4DR6 - chains A and L of the 25 polymer chains in the assembly; structure by X-ray diffraction, 3.30 A resolution.

[Chain A]
Molecule: 16S rRNA
Organism: Thermus thermophilus
Sequence (1522 nucleotides; each row starts with the number of its first residue; note: 42 numbers in that range are skipped by the numbering (no residue carries them; nothing is unmodelled there); a row labelled like 190A-190L holds insertion residues (190A, then the next letters in order); numbering starts at 0):
     0 UUUGUUGGAG AGUUUGAUCC UGGCUCAGGG UGAACGCUGG CGGCGUGCCU AAGACAUGCA
    60 AGUCGUGCGG G
    73 CCGCGGGGUU UU
    88 ACUCCG
    95 UGGUC
   101 AGCGGCGGAC GGGUGAGUAA CGCGUGGGU
  129A G
   130 ACCUACCCGG AAGAGGGGGA CAACCCGGGG AAACUCGGGC UAAUCCCCCA UGUGGACCCG
   190 C
190A-190L CCCUUGGGGUGU
   191 GUCCAAAGGG CUUU
   216 GCCCGCUUCC GGAUGGGCCC GCGUCCCAUC AGCUAGUUGG UGGGGUAAUG GCCCACCAAG
   276 GCGACGACGG GUAGCCGGUC UGAGAGGAUG GCCGGCCACA GGGGCACUGA GACACGGGCC
   336 CCACUCCUAC GGGAGGCAGC AGUUAGGAAU CUUCCGCAAU GGGCGCAAGC CUGACGGAGC
   396 GACGCCGCUU GGAGGAAGAA GCCCUUCGGG GUGUAAACUC CUGAA
   442 CCCGGGACGA AACCCCCGAC GA
   474 GGGGACUGAC GGUACCGGG
   494 GUAAUAGCGC CGGCCAACUC CGUGCCAGCA GCCGCGGUAA UACGGAGGGC GCGAGCGUUA
   554 CCCGGAUUCA CUGGGCGUAA AGGGCGUGUA GGCGGCCUGG GGCGUCCCAU GUGAAAGACC
   614 ACGGCUCAAC CGUGGGGGAG CGUGGGAUAC GCUCAGGCUA GACGGUGGGA GAGGGUGGUG
   674 GAAUUCCCGG AGUAGCGGUG AAAUGCGCAG AUACCGGGAG GAACGCCGAU GGCGAAGGCA
   734 GCCACCUGGU CCACCCGUGA CGCUGAGGCG CGAAAGCGUG GGGAGCAAAC CGGAUUAGAU
   794 ACCCGGGUAG UCCACGCCCU AAACGAUGCG CGCUAGGUCU CUGGGUCU
   848 CCUGGGGGCC GAAGCUAACG CGUUAAGCGC GCCGCCUGGG GAGUACGGCC GCAAGGCUGA
   908 AACUCAAAGG AAUUGACGGG GGCCCGCACA AGCGGUGGAG CAUGUGGUUU AAUUCGAAGX
   968 AACGCGAAGA ACCUUACCAG GCCUUGACAU GCUAGG
 1003A G
  1004 AACCCGGGUG AAAGCCUGGG GUGCCCC
1030A-1030D GCGA
  1031 GGGGAGCCCU AGCACAGGUG CUGCAUGGCC GUCGUCAGCU CGUGCCGUGA GGUGUUGGGU
  1091 UAAGUCCCGC AACGAGCGCA ACCCCCGCCG UUAGUUGCCA GCGGUUCGGC CGGGCACUCU
  1151 AACGGGACUG CCCGCGAAA
  1171 GCGGGAGGAA GGAGGGGACG ACGUCUGGUC AGCAUGGCCC UUACGGCCUG GGCGACACAC
  1231 GUGCUACAAU GCCCACUACA AAGCGAUGCC ACCCGGCAAC GGGGAGCUAA UCGCAAAAAG
  1291 GUGGGCCCAG UUCGGAUUGG GGUCUGCAAC CCGACCCCAU GAAGCCGGAA UCGCUAGUAA
  1351 UCGCGGAUCA G
 1361A C
  1362 CAUGCCGCGG UGAAUACGUU CCCGGGCCUU GUACACACXG CCXGUXACGC CAUGGGAGCG
  1422 GGCUCUACCC GAAGUCGCCG GG
  1446 AGCCUACGGG
  1459 CAGGCGCCGA GGGUAGGGCC CGUGACUGGG GCGAAGUCGU AACAAGGUAG CUGUACCGGA
  1519 AGGUGCGGCU GGAUCCACUC CUUUCU
Not modelled in the structure: 0-4, 1542-1544
Differences from the reference sequence: conflict C1534 (A2157 in M26923.1), A1535 (C2158 in M26923.1)
Modified positions: PSU (pseudouridine-5'-monophosphate) at position 516, 7MG (7N-methyl-8-hydroguanosine-5'-monophosphate) at position 527, M2G (N2-dimethylguanosine-5'-monophosphate) at position 966, 5MC (5-methylcytidine-5'-monophosphate) at position 967, 2MG (2N-methylguanosine-5'-monophosphate) at position 1207, 5MC (5-methylcytidine-5'-monophosphate) at position 1400, 4OC (4n,o2'-methylcytidine-5'-monophosphate) at position 1402, 5MC (5-methylcytidine-5'-monophosphate) at position 1404, 5MC (5-methylcytidine-5'-monophosphate) at position 1407, UR3 (3-methyluridine-5'-monophoshate) at position 1498, MA6 (6N-dimethyladenosine-5'-monophoshate) at position 1518, MA6 (6N-dimethyladenosine-5'-monophoshate) at position 1519, PSU (pseudouridine-5'-monophosphate) at position 1540, PSU (pseudouridine-5'-monophosphate) at position 1541
Ion coordination: Mg2+ site 1 near U5 (its only coordinating residue here); Mg2+ site 2 near G21 (its only coordinating residue here); Mg2+ site 3: C48, G115; Mg2+ site 4 near A53 (its only coordinating residue here); Mg2+ site 5: C58, U387; Mg2+ site 6 near A59 (its only coordinating residue here); Mg2+ site 7 near G61 (its only coordinating residue here); Mg2+ site 8 near U65 (its only coordinating residue here); Mg2+ site 9 near G107 (its only coordinating residue here); Mg2+ site 10 near A109 (its only coordinating residue here); Mg2+ site 11 near G111 (its only coordinating residue here); Mg2+ site 12 near G113 (its only coordinating residue here); 112 more Mg2+ sites not listed
Small-molecule neighbours: streptomycin (SRY): U12, U13, U14, C526, 7MG_527, C912, A913, A914, A915, C1490, G1491
Reported in the primary citation:
  - binding site for streptomycin: U14, C526, 7MG_527, A914, C1490, G1491
  - conformationally variable residues (loop rearrangement, side-chain flip): G530, A1408, C1409, A1492, A1493, G1516 to G1520

[Chain L]
Name: 30S ribosomal protein S12
Organism: Thermus thermophilus
UniProtKB: F6DEQ7 (F6DEQ7_THETG); residues 1-135 here = UniProt positions 1-135
Sequence (135 residues; row label = number of the first residue in the row):
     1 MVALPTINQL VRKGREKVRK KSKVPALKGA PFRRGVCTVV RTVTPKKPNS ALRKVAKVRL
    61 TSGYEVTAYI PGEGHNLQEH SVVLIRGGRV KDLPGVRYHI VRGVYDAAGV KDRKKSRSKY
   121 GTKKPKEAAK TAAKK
Not modelled in the structure: 1-4, 130-135
Modified positions: Asp92 ((3s)-3-(methylsulfanyl)-l-aspartic acid; 0TD)
Ion coordination: Mg2+ site 1: Pro48 (shared with C518(A) of chain A; 1 residue of chain V); Mg2+ site 2: Pro48, Asn49 (shared with G529(A) of chain A)
Small-molecule neighbours: streptomycin (SRY): Lys46, Pro48, Lys91, Asp92

[Interface between chain A and chain L]
Contacting residue pairs (135):
  U24(A) - Lys23(L)  salt bridge to the phosphate
  A33(A) - Phe32(L)  base contact
  C34(A) - Phe32(L)  sugar contact
  C34(A) - Val101(L)  sugar contact
  C34(A) - Val104(L)  phosphate contact
  G35(A) - Val104(L)  sugar contact
  G35(A) - Ser118(L)  hydrogen bond to the sugar
  G35(A) - Gly121(L)  sugar contact
  C36(A) - Arg117(L)  hydrogen bond to the sugar
  C36(A) - Ser118(L)  sugar contact
  C36(A) - Thr122(L)  sugar contact
  C36(A) - Lys123(L)  salt bridge to the phosphate
  C36(A) - Lys124(L)  phosphate contact
  U37(A) - Lys123(L)  phosphate contact
  U37(A) - Lys124(L)  hydrogen bond to the phosphate
  U49(A) - Lys28(L)  base contact
  G302(A) - Lys17(L)  salt bridge to the phosphate
  A303(A) - Lys17(L)  salt bridge to the phosphate
  G362(A) - Lys28(L)  hydrogen bond to the sugar
  G362(A) - Arg34(L)  salt bridge to the phosphate
  G362(A) - Thr61(L)  phosphate contact
  A363(A) - Lys28(L)  base contact
  A363(A) - Ala30(L)  base contact
  A363(A) - Pro31(L)  base contact
  A363(A) - Phe32(L)  base contact
  A363(A) - Arg33(L)  salt bridge to the phosphate
  A363(A) - Arg34(L)  salt bridge to the phosphate
  A363(A) - Thr61(L)  hydrogen bond to the phosphate
  A363(A) - Leu84(L)  sugar contact
  A363(A) - Tyr105(L)  sugar contact
  A364(A) - Lys28(L)  base contact
  G500(A) - Lys124(L)  salt bridge to the phosphate
  C501(A) - Arg117(L)  salt bridge to the phosphate
  C501(A) - Ser118(L)  hydrogen bond to the phosphate
  C501(A) - Lys124(L)  salt bridge to the phosphate
  G502(A) - Lys115(L)  phosphate contact
  G502(A) - Ser116(L)  phosphate contact
  G502(A) - Arg117(L)  hydrogen bond to the phosphate
  G502(A) - Ser118(L)  hydrogen bond to the phosphate
  G502(A) - Lys119(L)  hydrogen bond to the phosphate
  C503(A) - Ser116(L)  hydrogen bond to the phosphate
  C503(A) - Lys119(L)  salt bridge to the phosphate
  C518(A) - Ser50(L)  hydrogen bond to the phosphate
  C519(A) - Ser50(L)  hydrogen bond to the phosphate
  C519(A) - Ala51(L)  phosphate contact
  A520(A) - Ala51(L)  phosphate contact
  A520(A) - Leu52(L)  hydrogen bond to the phosphate
  A520(A) - Lys54(L)  salt bridge to the phosphate
  A520(A) - Glu73(L)  hydrogen bond to the sugar
  G521(A) - Leu52(L)  phosphate contact
  G521(A) - Arg53(L)  hydrogen bond to the base
  G521(A) - Lys54(L)  salt bridge to the phosphate
  G521(A) - Gly72(L)  phosphate contact
  G521(A) - Glu73(L)  phosphate contact
  C522(A) - Asn49(L)  base contact
  C522(A) - Arg53(L)  base contact
  C522(A) - Tyr69(L)  hydrogen bond to the phosphate
  C522(A) - Pro71(L)  phosphate contact
  C522(A) - Gly72(L)  hydrogen bond to the phosphate
  C522(A) - Asp92(L)  base contact
  C522(A) - Tyr120(L)  sugar contact
  A523(A) - Arg53(L)  base contact
  A523(A) - Val90(L)  base contact
  A523(A) - Lys91(L)  base contact
  A523(A) - Asp92(L)  base contact
  A523(A) - Tyr120(L)  phosphate contact
  C525(A) - Arg89(L)  salt bridge to the phosphate
  C525(A) - Lys91(L)  phosphate contact
  C526(A) - Lys91(L)  salt bridge to the phosphate
  7MG_527(A) - Asn49(L)  hydrogen bond to the base
  C528(A) - Asn49(L)  hydrogen bond to the base
  G529(A) - Asn49(L)  base contact
  G529(A) - Ser50(L)  hydrogen bond to the base
  G537(A) - Glu73(L)  sugar contact
  G537(A) - Arg113(L)  salt bridge to the phosphate
  G538(A) - Arg113(L)  salt bridge to the phosphate
  G538(A) - Lys114(L)  hydrogen bond to the phosphate
  G538(A) - Lys115(L)  hydrogen bond to the phosphate
  A539(A) - Lys114(L)  phosphate contact
  A539(A) - Lys115(L)  hydrogen bond to the base
  G550(A) - Lys119(L)  sugar contact
  U551(A) - Arg86(L)  sugar contact
  U551(A) - Lys119(L)  sugar contact
  U552(A) - Pro31(L)  hydrogen bond to the sugar
  U552(A) - Phe32(L)  base contact
  U552(A) - Arg86(L)  sugar contact
  U552(A) - Gly87(L)  hydrogen bond to the sugar
  A553(A) - Val24(L)  phosphate contact
  A553(A) - Gly29(L)  hydrogen bond to the sugar
  A553(A) - Pro31(L)  sugar contact
  A553(A) - Gly87(L)  phosphate contact
  C554(A) - Ser22(L)  hydrogen bond to the phosphate
  C555(A) - Lys20(L)  salt bridge to the phosphate
  C556(A) - Lys20(L)  salt bridge to the phosphate
  C562(A) - Arg15(L)  base contact
  C562(A) - Glu16(L)  hydrogen bond to the sugar
  C562(A) - Lys17(L)  sugar contact
  C562(A) - Val18(L)  base contact
  A563(A) - Arg15(L)  base contact
  C564(A) - Leu10(L)  phosphate contact
  C564(A) - Arg15(L)  salt bridge to the phosphate
  G567(A) - Pro5(L)  base contact
  G567(A) - Arg15(L)  hydrogen bond to the base
  G568(A) - Pro5(L)  base contact
  G585(A) - Asn8(L)  sugar contact
  C879(A) - Thr6(L)  base contact
  C879(A) - Asn8(L)  phosphate contact
  C880(A) - Thr6(L)  hydrogen bond to the phosphate
  C880(A) - Asn8(L)  hydrogen bond to the phosphate
  C880(A) - Gln9(L)  phosphate contact
  C880(A) - Arg12(L)  salt bridge to the phosphate
  G881(A) - Gln9(L)  hydrogen bond to the phosphate
  G881(A) - Arg12(L)  salt bridge to the phosphate
  C882(A) - Pro5(L)  base contact
  U884(A) - Arg15(L)  hydrogen bond to the base
  A908(A) - Arg19(L)  sugar contact
  A909(A) - Arg19(L)  salt bridge to the phosphate
  A909(A) - Lys21(L)  salt bridge to the phosphate
  C910(A) - Lys21(L)  salt bridge to the phosphate
  C910(A) - Arg97(L)  salt bridge to the phosphate
  U911(A) - Gly95(L)  phosphate contact
  U911(A) - Arg97(L)  salt bridge to the phosphate
  C912(A) - Lys46(L)  hydrogen bond to the phosphate
  C912(A) - Arg89(L)  salt bridge to the phosphate
  C912(A) - Pro94(L)  phosphate contact
  A913(A) - Lys46(L)  salt bridge to the phosphate
  A913(A) - Arg89(L)  salt bridge to the phosphate
  A913(A) - Lys91(L)  salt bridge to the phosphate
  C1412(A) - Lys57(L)  salt bridge to the phosphate
  C1490(A) - Pro94(L)  sugar contact
  G1491(A) - Lys46(L)  phosphate contact
  G1491(A) - Pro94(L)  sugar contact
  A1492(A) - Lys46(L)  phosphate contact
  A1492(A) - Lys47(L)  hydrogen bond to the phosphate
  A1492(A) - Ser50(L)  hydrogen bond to the base
Interface residues without a listed pair, chain A (63 interface residues in all): A32, G524, G540, G541, C883
Interface residues without a listed pair, chain L (68 interface residues in all): Ile7, Lys13, Pro45, Pro48, Gly88, Asp112

[Overview]
Chain A and chain L form an interface of 63 and 68 residues respectively, with 36 hydrogen bonds and 32 salt
bridges. Polar contacts include G521(A)-Arg53(L), 7MG_527(A)-Asn49(L) and C528(A)-Asn49(L). From the paper: a
binding site for streptomycin at U14(A), C526(A) and 7MG_527(A) among others; conformational variability at
G530(A), A1408(A) and C1409(A) among others.
Here chain A is 16S rRNA and chain L is 30S ribosomal protein S12, both from Thermus thermophilus. Entry 4DR6
(Crystal structure of the Thermus thermophilus (HB8) 30S ribosomal subunit with codon, near-cognate transfer
RNA anticodon ...) was determined by X-ray diffraction together with 4DR1, 4DR2, 4DR3, 4DR4, 4DR5 and 4DR7
from the same study.
